Entry 6PPB (electron microscopy, 4.30 A resolution (low resolution: residue-level contacts below are approximate; hydrogen-bond / salt-bridge calls are withheld)); this record covers chains c and d of the 19 polymer chains in the assembly.

# Chain c (and d)
Name: Triplex capsid protein 2
From: Human herpesvirus 8
Notes: chain d of this document is another copy of the same molecule, construct and numbering; everything in this record applies to it too
UniProt: Q98832 (Q98832_HHV8); residues 1-305 here = UniProt positions 1-305
Chain sequence (305 residues; numbered 1 to 305; the number before each row is that of its first residue):
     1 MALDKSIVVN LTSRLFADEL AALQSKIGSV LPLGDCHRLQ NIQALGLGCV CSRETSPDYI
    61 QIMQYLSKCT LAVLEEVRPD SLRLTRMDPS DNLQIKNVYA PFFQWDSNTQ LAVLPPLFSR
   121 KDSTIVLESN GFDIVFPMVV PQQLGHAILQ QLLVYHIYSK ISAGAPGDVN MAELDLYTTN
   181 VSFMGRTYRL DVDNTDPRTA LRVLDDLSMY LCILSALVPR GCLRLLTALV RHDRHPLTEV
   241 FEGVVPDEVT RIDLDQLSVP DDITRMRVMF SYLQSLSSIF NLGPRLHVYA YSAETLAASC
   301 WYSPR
Not modelled in the structure: 1, 164-173 (chain d: 1, 197-200)
Differences from the reference sequence: conflict Leu11 (Phe in Q98832), Leu117 (Phe in Q98832), Ile134 (Pro in Q98832), Gly167 (Asp in Q98832)

# Chain c / chain d interface
Disulfides between the chains: Cys212(c)-Cys222(d), Cys222(c)-Cys212(d)
Residue-residue contacts (105; chain c residue first):
  Asn108(c) - Gly34(d)
  Asn108(c) - Lys68(d)
  Gln110(c) - Lys68(d)
  His146(c) - Gln274(d)
  Ala147(c) - Arg267(d)
  Gln150(c) - Phe270(d)
  Gln150(c) - Ser271(d)
  Gln150(c) - Gln274(d)
  Gln151(c) - Arg267(d)
  Val154(c) - Met266(d)
  Val154(c) - Phe270(d)
  Tyr158(c) - Arg224(d)
  Tyr158(c) - Asp262(d)
  Tyr158(c) - Ile263(d)
  Tyr158(c) - Met266(d)
  Lys160(c) - Ala228(d)
  Lys160(c) - Val230(d)
  Lys160(c) - Arg231(d)
  Ile161(c) - Arg224(d)
  Ile161(c) - Ala228(d)
  Tyr177(c) - Pro260(d)
  Tyr177(c) - Ile263(d)
  Ser182(c) - Arg267(d)
  Leu201(c) - Leu229(d)
  Leu201(c) - Arg231(d)
  Leu204(c) - Leu225(d)
  Leu204(c) - Leu229(d)
  Asp205(c) - Leu229(d)
  Asp205(c) - His235(d)
  Asp205(c) - Thr238(d)
  Leu207(c) - Phe270(d)
  Ser208(c) - Leu225(d)
  Ser208(c) - Leu226(d)
  Ser208(c) - Thr238(d)
  Met209(c) - Leu237(d)
  Met209(c) - Thr238(d)
  Met209(c) - Phe241(d)
  Leu211(c) - Val218(d)
  Leu211(c) - Cys222(d)
  Leu211(c) - Met269(d)
  Cys212(c) - Cys222(d)  disulfide
  Cys212(c) - Leu226(d)
  Ile213(c) - Phe241(d)
  Leu214(c) - Val218(d)
  Ser215(c) - Val218(d)
  Ser215(c) - Pro219(d)
  Ser215(c) - Val245(d)
  Ser215(c) - Pro246(d)
  Ala216(c) - Val244(d)
  Ala216(c) - Pro246(d)
  Val218(c) - Ser215(d)
  Gly221(c) - Ile157(d)
  Gly221(c) - Ile161(d)
  Cys222(c) - Leu211(d)
  Cys222(c) - Cys212(d)  disulfide
  Cys222(c) - Ser215(d)
  Leu223(c) - Ser215(d)
  Leu223(c) - Ala216(d)
  Arg224(c) - Asp168(d)
  Leu225(c) - Ile157(d)
  Leu225(c) - Cys212(d)
  Leu226(c) - Cys212(d)
  Leu226(c) - Ala216(d)
  Leu229(c) - Met209(d)
  Leu237(c) - Met209(d)
  Leu237(c) - Ile213(d)
  Leu237(c) - Tyr272(d)
  Val240(c) - Arg265(d)
  Val240(c) - Val268(d)
  Phe241(c) - Ala216(d)
  Phe241(c) - Leu217(d)
  Glu248(c) - Pro219(d)
  Glu248(c) - Arg220(d)
  Glu248(c) - Val249(d)
  Glu248(c) - Ile252(d)
  Val249(c) - Ala216(d)
  Arg251(c) - Glu248(d)
  Ile252(c) - Glu248(d)
  Leu257(c) - Tyr158(d)
  Leu257(c) - Ile161(d)
  Ser258(c) - Tyr158(d)
  Val259(c) - Glu173(d)
  Val259(c) - Leu174(d)
  Val259(c) - Tyr177(d)
  Pro260(c) - Tyr177(d)
  Asp262(c) - Tyr158(d)
  Ile263(c) - Val154(d)
  Met266(c) - Gln150(d)
  Met266(c) - Val154(d)
  Met266(c) - Leu211(d)
  Phe270(c) - His146(d)
  Phe270(c) - Gln150(d)
  Phe270(c) - Phe280(d)
  Leu273(c) - Leu276(d)
  Leu273(c) - Ser277(d)
  Leu273(c) - Phe280(d)
  Leu273(c) - Asn281(d)
  Gln274(c) - His146(d)
  Gln274(c) - Asn281(d)
  Leu276(c) - Leu273(d)
  Ser277(c) - Asn281(d)
  Phe280(c) - Phe270(d)
  Phe280(c) - Gln274(d)
  Arg285(c) - Arg305(d)
  Pro304(c) - Arg305(d)
Other interface residues (no listed pair), chain c (65 interface residues in all): Ile157, Thr178, Val181, Arg198, Asp247, Arg267, Met269, Tyr289, Trp301, Ser303, Arg305
Other interface residues (no listed pair), chain d (68 interface residues in all): Cys36, Ser67, Gln151, Lys160, Thr178, Ser208, Gly221, Asp233, Gln256, Pro304

# Summary
65 residues of chain c face 68 of chain d across their interface, with 2 disulfide bonds.
Both chains are Triplex capsid protein 2 (Human herpesvirus 8). Entry 6PPB (Kaposi's sarcoma-associated
herpesvirus (KSHV), C5 portal vertex structure) was determined by electron microscopy together with 6PPD, 6PPH
and 6PPI from the same study.
